8HHC - chains B and F of the 7 polymer chains in the assembly; structure by electron microscopy, 3.30 A resolution.

Chain B:
Molecule: ATP synthase subunit alpha
Source organism: Bacillus sp. PS3
Notes: EC 7.1.2.2
UniProt: A0A0M3VGF9 (A0A0M3VGF9_BACP3); numbering as in UniProt (aligned over 2-502)
Amino-acid sequence (501 residues; numbered 2 to 502; the number before each row is that of its first residue):
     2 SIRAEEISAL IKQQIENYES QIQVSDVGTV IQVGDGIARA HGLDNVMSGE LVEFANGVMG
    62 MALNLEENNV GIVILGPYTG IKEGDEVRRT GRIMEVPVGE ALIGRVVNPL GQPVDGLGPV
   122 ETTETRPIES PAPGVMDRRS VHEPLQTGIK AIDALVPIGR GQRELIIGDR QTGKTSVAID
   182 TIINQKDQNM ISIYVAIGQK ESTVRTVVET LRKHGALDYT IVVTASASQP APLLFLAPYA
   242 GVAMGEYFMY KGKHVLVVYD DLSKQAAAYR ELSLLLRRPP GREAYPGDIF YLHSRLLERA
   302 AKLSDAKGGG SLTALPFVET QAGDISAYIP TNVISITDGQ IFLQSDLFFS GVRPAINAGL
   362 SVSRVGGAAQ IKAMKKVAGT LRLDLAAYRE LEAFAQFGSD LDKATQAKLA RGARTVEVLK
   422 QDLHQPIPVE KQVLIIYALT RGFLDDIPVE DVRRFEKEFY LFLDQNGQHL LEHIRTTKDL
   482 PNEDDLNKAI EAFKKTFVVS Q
Unresolved in the structure: 2-23, 502
Construct notes: conflict Pro132 (Arg in A0A0M3VGF9), Ser193 (Cys in A0A0M3VGF9), Phe463 (Trp in A0A0M3VGF9)
Bound ions: Mg2+: Thr176 (together with ATP)
Small-molecule neighbours:
  - ATP (adenosine-5'-triphosphate), molecule 1: Asp170, Arg171, Gln172, Thr173, Gly174, Lys175, Thr176, Ser177, Gln200, Phe349, Arg354, Pro355, Gln422, Asp423, Leu424
  - ATP, molecule 2: Ser336, Val363, Arg365

Chain F:
Molecule: ATP synthase subunit beta
Source organism: Bacillus sp. PS3
Notes: EC 7.1.2.2
UniProt: A0A0M4U1P9 (A0A0M4U1P9_BACP3); numbering as in UniProt (aligned over 1-473)
Amino-acid sequence (484 residues; numbered -10 to 473; the number before each row is that of its first residue; numbers below 1 keep their minus sign (Met-10 is residue -10)):
   -10 MHHHHHHHHH HMTRGRVIQV MGPVVDVKFE NGHLPAIYNA LKIQHKARNE NEVDIDLTLE
    50 VALHLGDDTV RTIAMASTDG LIRGMEVIDT GAPISVPVGE VTLGRVFNVL GEPIDLEGDI
   110 PADARRDPIH RPAPKFEELA TEVEILETGI KVVDLLAPYI KGGKIGLFGG AGVGKTVLIQ
   170 ELIHNIAQEH GGISVFAGVG ERTREGNDLY HEMKDSGVIS KTAMVFGQMN EPPGARMRVA
   230 LTGLTMAEYF RDEQGQDVLL FIDNIFRFTQ AGSEVSALLG RMPSAVGYQP TLATEMGQLQ
   290 ERITSTAKGS ITSIQAIYVP ADDYTDPAPA TTFSHLDATT NLERKLAEMG IYPAVDPLAS
   350 TSRALAPEIV GEEHYQVARK VQQTLQRYKE LQDIIAILGM DELSDEDKLV VHRARRIQFF
   410 LSQNFHVAEQ FTGQPGSYVP VKETVRGFKE ILEGKYDHLP EDAFRLVGRI EEVVEKAKAM
   470 GVEV
Unresolved in the structure: -10 to 0, 472-473
Construct notes: initiating methionine (-10); expression tag (-9 to 0)
Bound ions: Mg2+: Thr165, Glu190, Glu194 (together with ATP)
Small-molecule neighbours:
  - ATP (adenosine-5'-triphosphate), molecule 1: Gly159, Ala160, Gly161, Val162, Gly163, Lys164, Thr165, Val166, Glu190, Arg191, Glu194, Asn253, Tyr307, Tyr341, Phe414, Ala417, Phe420
  - ATP, molecule 2: Leu354, Tyr364, Arg368

How chain B and chain F interact:
Residue-residue contacts - 67 pairs, chain B then chain F:
  Gly43(B) with Arg72(F)
  Leu44(B) with Arg72(F), hydrogen bond (backbone-side chain)
  Asn46(B) with Ile71(F)
  Met48(B) with Asn40(F); Glu41(F); Gly69(F); Leu70(F); Ile71(F), hydrophobic
  Ser49(B) with Asp68(F); Gly69(F), hydrogen bond (backbone-backbone); Leu70(F), hydrogen bond (backbone-backbone)
  Asn65(B) with Val9(F); Met10(F)
  Leu66(B) with Gln8(F); Val9(F), hydrogen bond (backbone-backbone); Leu70(F); Arg72(F)
  Glu67(B) with Gln8(F); Arg72(F), hydrogen bond (backbone-side chain)
  Glu68(B) with Gln8(F), hydrogen bond (backbone-side chain); Arg72(F)
  Val71(B) with Arg72(F)
  Arg90(B) with Asn40(F), hydrogen bond (side chain-backbone)
  Gly92(B) with Asn40(F)
  Glu130(B) with Asp68(F)
  Ala133(B) with Asn219(F)
  Val136(B) with Thr192(F); Asn196(F)
  Met137(B) with Ile103(F); Asp104(F)
  Arg139(B) with Thr192(F)
  Arg164(B) with Arg191(F)
  Pro280(B) with Ala266(F), hydrophobic
  Arg283(B) with Asp312(F), salt bridge; Asp315(F), salt bridge
  Gly288(B) with Glu263(F)
  Phe291(B) with Met218(F), hydrophobic; Arg256(F); Gln259(F)
  Tyr292(B) with Met218(F); Asn219(F); Glu220(F); Pro221(F); Arg225(F); Glu263(F)
  Ser295(B) with Met218(F), hydrogen bond (side chain-backbone)
  Glu299(B) with Thr192(F), hydrogen bond; Met218(F); Asn219(F)
  Ser327(B) with Ala310(F); Asp311(F)
  Thr332(B) with Ala160(F); Tyr307(F)
  Ile335(B) with Arg191(F), hydrogen bond (backbone-side chain)
  Ser336(B) with Ala160(F); Arg191(F), hydrogen bond (backbone-side chain); Arg256(F); Tyr307(F), hydrogen bond
  Ile337(B) with Arg191(F), hydrogen bond (backbone-side chain); Met218(F), hydrophobic
  Thr338(B) with Arg191(F), hydrogen bond (backbone-side chain)
  Asp339(B) with Arg191(F), salt bridge; Arg193(F), salt bridge
  Leu361(B) with Glu337(F)
  Arg365(B) with Gly161(F); Arg191(F)
  Val366(B) with Arg193(F)
Also at the interface, not in a pair above, chain B (50 interface residues in all): Asp45, Val47, Leu64, Asn69, Asn70, Thr91, Ile94, Pro134, Gly135, Pro281, Gly282, Asp289, Arg296, Ile326, Asn333
Also at the interface, not in a pair above, chain F (47 interface residues in all): Ile7, Gly11, Val42, Thr67, Leu105, Gly195, Tyr199, Phe215, Gln217, Pro272, Val275, Gly276, Arg333, Phe420

Summary:
50 residues of chain B and 47 residues of chain F are in contact, with 14 hydrogen bonds and 4 salt bridges.
Polar contacts include Arg283(B)-Asp312(F), Arg283(B)-Asp315(F) and Asp339(B)-Arg191(F). One ATP molecule is
bound between chain B and chain F. Bound to chain B: ATP.
Here chain B is ATP synthase subunit alpha and chain F is ATP synthase subunit beta, both from Bacillus sp.
PS3. Entry 8HHC (F1 domain of FoF1-ATPase from Bacillus PS3,post-hyd',lowATP) was determined by electron
microscopy (same publication as 8HH1, 8HH2, 8HH3, 8HH4, 8HH5, 8HH6 and 5 further entries).
